PDB entry 8W8N | X-ray diffraction, 2.69 A resolution | chains D and F of the 9 polymer chains in the assembly

[Chain D]
Molecule: DNA-directed RNA polymerase subunit beta'
Organism: Thermus thermophilus HB8
Notes: EC 2.7.7.6
UniProt: Q8RQE8 (RPOC_THET8); residue numbers follow UniProt; this construct covers 1-1524
Sequence (1524 residues; each row starts with the number of its first residue):
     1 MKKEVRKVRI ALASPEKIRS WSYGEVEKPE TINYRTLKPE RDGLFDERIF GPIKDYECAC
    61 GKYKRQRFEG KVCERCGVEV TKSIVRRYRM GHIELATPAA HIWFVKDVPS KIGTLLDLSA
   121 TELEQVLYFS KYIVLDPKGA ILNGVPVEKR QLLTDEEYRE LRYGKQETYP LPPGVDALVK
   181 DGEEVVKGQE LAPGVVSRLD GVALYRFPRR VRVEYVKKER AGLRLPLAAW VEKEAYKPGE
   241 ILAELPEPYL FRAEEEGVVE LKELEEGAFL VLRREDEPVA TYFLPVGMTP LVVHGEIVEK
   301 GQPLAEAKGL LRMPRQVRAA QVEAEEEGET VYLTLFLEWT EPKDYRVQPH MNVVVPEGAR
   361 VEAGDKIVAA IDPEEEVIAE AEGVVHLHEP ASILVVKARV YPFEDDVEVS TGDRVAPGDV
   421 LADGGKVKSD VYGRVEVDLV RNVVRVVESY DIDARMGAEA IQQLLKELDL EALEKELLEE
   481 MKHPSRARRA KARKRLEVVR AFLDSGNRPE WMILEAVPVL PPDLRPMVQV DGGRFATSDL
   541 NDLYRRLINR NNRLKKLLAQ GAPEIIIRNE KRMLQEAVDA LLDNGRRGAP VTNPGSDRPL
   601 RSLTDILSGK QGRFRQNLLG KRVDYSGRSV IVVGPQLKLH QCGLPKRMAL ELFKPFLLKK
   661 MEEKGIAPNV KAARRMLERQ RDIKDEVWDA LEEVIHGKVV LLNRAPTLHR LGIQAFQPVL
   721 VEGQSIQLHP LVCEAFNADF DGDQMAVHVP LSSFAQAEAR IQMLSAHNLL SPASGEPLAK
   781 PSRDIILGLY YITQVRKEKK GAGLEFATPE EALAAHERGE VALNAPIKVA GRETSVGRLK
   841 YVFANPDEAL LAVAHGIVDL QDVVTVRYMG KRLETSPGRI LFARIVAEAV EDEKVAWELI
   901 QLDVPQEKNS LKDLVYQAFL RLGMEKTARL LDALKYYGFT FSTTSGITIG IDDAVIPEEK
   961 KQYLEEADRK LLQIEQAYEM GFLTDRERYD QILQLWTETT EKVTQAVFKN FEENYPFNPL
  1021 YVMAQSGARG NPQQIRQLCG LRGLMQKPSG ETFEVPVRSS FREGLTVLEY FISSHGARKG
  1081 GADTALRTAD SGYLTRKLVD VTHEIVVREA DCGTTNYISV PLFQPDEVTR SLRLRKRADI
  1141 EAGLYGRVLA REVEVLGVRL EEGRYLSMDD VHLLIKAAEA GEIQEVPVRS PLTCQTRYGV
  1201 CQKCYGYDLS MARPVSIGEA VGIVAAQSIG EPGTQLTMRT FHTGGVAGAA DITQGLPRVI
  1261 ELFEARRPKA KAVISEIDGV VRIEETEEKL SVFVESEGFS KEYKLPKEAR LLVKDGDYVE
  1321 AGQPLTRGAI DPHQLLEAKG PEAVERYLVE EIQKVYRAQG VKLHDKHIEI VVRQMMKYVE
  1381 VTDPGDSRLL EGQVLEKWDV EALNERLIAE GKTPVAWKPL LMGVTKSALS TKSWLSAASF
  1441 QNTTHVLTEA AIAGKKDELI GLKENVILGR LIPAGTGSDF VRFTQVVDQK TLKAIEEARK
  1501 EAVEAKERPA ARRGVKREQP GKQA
Not modelled in the structure: 1-2, 143-144, 1238-1251, 1503-1524
Metal / ion sites: Zn2+ site 1: Cys58, Cys60, Cys73, Cys76; Mg2+ site 1: Asp739, Asp741, Asp743 (shared with 2 residues of chain I); Mg2+ site 2 near Lys840 (its only coordinating residue here); Mg2+ site 3: Trp897, Ile900; Zn2+ site 2: Cys1112, Cys1194, Cys1201, Cys1204

[Chain F]
Molecule: RNA polymerase sigma factor SigA
Organism: Thermus thermophilus HB8
UniProt: Q5SKW1 (Q5SKW1_THET8); residues 1-423 here = UniProt positions 1-423
Sequence (443 residues; each row starts with the number of its first residue; numbers below 1 keep their minus sign (Met-19 is residue -19)):
   -19 MGSSHHHHHH SSGLVPRGSH MKKSKRKNAQ AQEAQETEVL VQEEAEELPE FPEGEPDPDL
    41 EDPDLTLEDD LLDLPEEGEG LDLEEEEEDL PIPKISTSDP VRQYLHEIGQ VPLLTLEEEV
   101 ELARKVEEGM EAIKKLSEIT GLDPDLIREV VRAKILGSAR VRHIPGLKET LDPKTVEEID
   161 QKLKSLPKEH KRYLHIAREG EAARQHLIEA NLRLVVSIAK KYTGRGLSFL DLIQEGNQGL
   221 IRAVEKFEYK RRFKFSTYAT WWIRQAINRA IADQARTIRI PVHMVETINK LSRTARQLQQ
   281 ELGREPTYEE IAEAMGPGWD AKRVEETLKI AQEPVSLETP IGDEKDSFYG DFIPDEHLPS
   341 PVDAATQSLL SEELEKALSK LSEREAMVLK LRKGLIDGRE HTLEEVGAFF GVTRERIRQI
   401 ENKALRKLKY HESRTRKLRD FLD
Not modelled in the structure: -19 to 77
Differences from the reference sequence: expression tag (-19 to 0)
Metal / ion sites: Mg2+ site 1: Ala292, Gly296, Trp299; Mg2+ site 2: Asp326 (shared with 1 residue of chain G)

[Chain D / chain F interface]
Contacting residue pairs (135):
  Glu30(D) - Arg259(F)  salt bridge
  Thr31(D) - Thr257(F)  hydrogen bond (side chain-backbone)
  Thr31(D) - Ile258(F)
  Ile32(D) - Ile258(F)
  Tyr34(D) - Ile258(F)  hydrophobic
  Tyr34(D) - Arg259(F)
  Tyr34(D) - Pro261(F)
  Tyr34(D) - Met264(F)
  Tyr34(D) - Ile310(F)
  Ile53(D) - His337(F)
  Arg65(D) - Gly378(F)  hydrogen bond (side chain-backbone)
  Arg65(D) - Arg379(F)
  Arg67(D) - Asp377(F)
  Arg67(D) - Arg379(F)
  Ser83(D) - His337(F)  hydrogen bond
  Tyr128(D) - Gln83(F)
  Phe129(D) - Gln83(F)
  Phe129(D) - Glu87(F)
  Ser130(D) - Gln83(F)
  Arg206(D) - Glu101(F)  salt bridge
  Phe207(D) - Glu97(F)
  Phe207(D) - Glu98(F)
  Phe207(D) - Glu101(F)
  Arg209(D) - Glu97(F)  salt bridge
  Pro349(D) - Glu97(F)
  His350(D) - Arg232(F)
  Asn352(D) - Arg104(F)
  Ile371(D) - Tyr229(F)  hydrophobic
  Ile371(D) - Lys230(F)
  Ile371(D) - Arg232(F)
  Asp372(D) - Arg232(F)  salt bridge
  Glu375(D) - Arg232(F)  salt bridge
  Ala391(D) - Glu97(F)
  Asp406(D) - Lys168(F)
  Asp406(D) - Lys171(F)  salt bridge
  Val407(D) - Lys171(F)  hydrogen bond (backbone-side chain)
  Val407(D) - His175(F)
  Glu408(D) - Lys164(F)  hydrogen bond (backbone-side chain)
  Val409(D) - Lys164(F)
  Val409(D) - His175(F)
  Ser410(D) - Lys164(F)
  Ser410(D) - Leu174(F)
  Ser410(D) - His175(F)
  Ser410(D) - Arg178(F)
  Thr411(D) - Ile135(F)
  Thr411(D) - Arg178(F)  hydrogen bond (backbone-side chain)
  Asp413(D) - Lys164(F)  salt bridge
  Asp413(D) - Arg178(F)  salt bridge
  Arg434(D) - Ile135(F)  hydrogen bond (side chain-backbone)
  Val437(D) - His175(F)
  Leu439(D) - Arg172(F)
  Pro526(D) - Leu317(F)
  Met527(D) - Thr257(F)
  Val530(D) - Tyr329(F)
  Val530(D) - Ile333(F)  hydrophobic
  Gly533(D) - Lys309(F)
  Arg534(D) - Gln312(F)  hydrogen bond
  Arg534(D) - Glu313(F)  hydrogen bond (side chain-backbone)
  Phe535(D) - Pro314(F)
  Phe535(D) - Val315(F)  hydrogen bond (backbone-backbone)
  Ala536(D) - Val315(F)
  Ala536(D) - Leu317(F)  hydrophobic
  Ala536(D) - Tyr329(F)  hydrophobic
  Thr537(D) - Val315(F)  hydrogen bond (backbone-backbone)
  Thr537(D) - Ser316(F)
  Thr537(D) - Leu317(F)  hydrogen bond (backbone-backbone)
  Ser538(D) - Glu318(F)  hydrogen bond
  Asp539(D) - Ser316(F)  hydrogen bond
  Asp539(D) - Glu318(F)  hydrogen bond (backbone-side chain)
  Asp542(D) - Thr257(F)  hydrogen bond
  Arg545(D) - Gln254(F)  hydrogen bond (side chain-backbone)
  Arg545(D) - Arg256(F)
  Arg545(D) - Thr257(F)
  Asn549(D) - Gln254(F)
  Arg550(D) - Asp211(F)  salt bridge
  Arg553(D) - Asp211(F)  salt bridge
  Arg553(D) - Gln214(F)
  Arg553(D) - Glu215(F)  salt bridge
  Arg553(D) - Gln218(F)
  Lys555(D) - Arg142(F)
  Lys556(D) - Gln218(F)  hydrogen bond
  Leu557(D) - Gln214(F)
  Leu557(D) - Ile221(F)  hydrophobic
  Leu558(D) - Arg142(F)
  Ala559(D) - Arg142(F)
  Ala559(D) - Ile144(F)
  Gln560(D) - Arg132(F)
  Gln560(D) - Ile221(F)
  Gln560(D) - Arg222(F)  hydrogen bond
  Gly561(D) - Arg132(F)
  Gly561(D) - Arg140(F)
  Gly561(D) - Arg184(F)
  Gly561(D) - Gln185(F)  hydrogen bond (backbone-side chain)
  Ala562(D) - Arg140(F)  hydrogen bond (backbone-side chain)
  Pro563(D) - Gln185(F)
  Pro563(D) - Ile188(F)  hydrophobic
  Pro563(D) - Glu189(F)
  Glu564(D) - Glu189(F)
  Ile565(D) - Glu87(F)
  Ile565(D) - Ile88(F)  hydrophobic
  Ile565(D) - Val91(F)  hydrophobic
  Ile565(D) - Glu189(F)
  Ile565(D) - Leu192(F)  hydrophobic
  Ile566(D) - Ile188(F)  hydrophobic
  Ile566(D) - Leu192(F)  hydrophobic
  Ile566(D) - Gln214(F)  hydrogen bond (backbone-side chain)
  Ile566(D) - Asn217(F)
  Arg568(D) - Glu87(F)  salt bridge
  Asn569(D) - Tyr84(F)
  Asn569(D) - Gln214(F)  hydrogen bond
  Glu570(D) - Gln214(F)  hydrogen bond
  Arg572(D) - Pro80(F)
  Arg572(D) - Gln83(F)  hydrogen bond
  Arg572(D) - Tyr84(F)
  Arg572(D) - Glu87(F)  salt bridge
  Met573(D) - Leu210(F)  hydrophobic
  Met573(D) - Asp211(F)
  Met573(D) - Gln214(F)
  Glu576(D) - Pro80(F)
  Arg598(D) - Ser316(F)  hydrogen bond
  Arg598(D) - Glu318(F)  hydrogen bond (side chain-backbone)
  Arg598(D) - Pro320(F)
  Arg601(D) - Glu318(F)
  Arg601(D) - Phe328(F)
  Gln611(D) - Lys325(F)
  Gln611(D) - Asp326(F)
  Asn669(D) - Asp420(F)  hydrogen bond
  Lys671(D) - Thr346(F)
  Lys671(D) - Asp420(F)
  Lys671(D) - Phe421(F)
  Lys671(D) - Asp423(F)  salt bridge
  Ala672(D) - Asp420(F)
  Arg674(D) - Val342(F)
  Arg674(D) - Thr346(F)  hydrogen bond
  Arg675(D) - Asp420(F)  salt bridge
Interface residues without a listed pair, chain D (81 interface residues in all): Asn33, Ile84, Ser392, Gly412, Val528, Gly532, Ile567, Pro594, Pro668
Interface residues without a listed pair, chain F (82 interface residues in all): Leu96, Val100, Glu129, Lys134, Leu136, Pro145, Leu166, Gly206, Ser208, Ile213, Ile260, Leu338, Lys373

[Overview]
81 residues of chain D face 82 of chain F across their interface, with 29 hydrogen bonds and 15 salt bridges.
Polar pairs include Glu30(D)-Arg259(F), Arg206(D)-Glu101(F) and Arg209(D)-Glu97(F). Cys58(D), Cys60(D),
Cys73(D) and Cys76(D) coordinate Zn2+ site 1.
Chain D is DNA-directed RNA polymerase subunit beta' and chain F is RNA polymerase sigma factor SigA, both
from Thermus thermophilus HB8; the structure, Thermus thermophilus initiation transcription complex in the
pre-translocated state, was determined by X-ray diffraction, deposited together with 8W8O and 8W8P.
